Entry 6DU3 (X-ray diffraction, 2.58 A resolution); this record covers chains A and C.

[Chain A]
Protein: Carboxy-terminal domain RNA polymerase II polypeptide A small phosphatase 1
From: Homo sapiens
Notes: EC 3.1.3.16
Reference sequence: Q9GZU7 (CTDS1_HUMAN), isoform Q9GZU7-3; residues 77-256 here correspond to UniProt positions 76-255 (UniProt number = residue number - 1)
Sequence (180 residues; each row starts with the number of its first residue):
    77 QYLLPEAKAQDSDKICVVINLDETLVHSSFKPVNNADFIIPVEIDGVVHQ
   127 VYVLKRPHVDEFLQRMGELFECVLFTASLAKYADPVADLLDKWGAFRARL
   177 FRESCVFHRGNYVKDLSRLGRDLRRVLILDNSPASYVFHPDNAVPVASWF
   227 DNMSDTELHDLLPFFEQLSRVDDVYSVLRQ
Differences from the reference sequence: engineered mutation N96 (Asp95 in Q9GZU7)
Ion coordination: Mg2+: N96, D98, N207 (shared with S861(C) of chain C)

[Chain C]
Protein: REST-pS861
Sequence (12 residues; each row starts with the number of its first residue):
   858 EDLSPPSPPLPK
Unresolved in the structure: 858, 866-869
Modified / non-standard residues: S861 (phosphoserine; SEP)
Ion coordination: Mg2+: S861 (shared with N96(A), D98(A), N207(A) of chain A)
From the paper describing this entry:
  - post-translational modification sites: S861

[Chain A / chain C interface]
Residue-residue contacts (22):
  N96(A) - S861(C)
  D98(A) - S861(C)  hydrogen bond (side chain-backbone)
  S104(A) - L860(C)
  F106(A) - L860(C)  hydrophobic
  V127(A) - L860(C)  hydrophobic
  T152(A) - S861(C)
  A153(A) - S861(C)
  A153(A) - P862(C)
  S154(A) - L860(C)
  Y158(A) - L860(C)  hydrophobic
  R178(A) - L860(C)
  R178(A) - P862(C)
  F183(A) - P865(C)
  G186(A) - P863(C)
  G186(A) - S864(C)
  N187(A) - P863(C)
  Y188(A) - P862(C)
  Y188(A) - P863(C)  hydrogen bond (backbone-backbone)
  Y188(A) - P865(C)
  K190(A) - S861(C)
  N207(A) - S861(C)
  S211(A) - S861(C)
Interface residues without a listed pair, chain A (19 interface residues in all): E99, S105
From the paper, about this interface:
  - interface residues, chain C: L860(C)

[Summary]
The interface between chain A and chain C involves 19 residues on one side and 6 on the other; the contacts
include 2 hydrogen bonds. Polar pairs include D98(A)-S861(C) and Y188(A)-P863(C). The Mg2+ site is built by
N96(A), D98(A), N207(A) and S861(C). The paper reports the interface residue L860(C); a modification site at
S861(C).
Here chain A is Carboxy-terminal domain RNA polymerase II polypeptide A small phosphatase 1 (Homo sapiens) and
chain C is REST-pS861. Entry 6DU3 (Structure of Scp1 D96N bound to REST-pS861/4 peptide) was determined by
X-ray diffraction (same publication as 6DU2).
